Entry 8SI1 (X-ray diffraction, 3.20 A resolution); this record covers chains L and H of the 3 polymer chains in the assembly.

[Chain L]
Name: 16A8 Light Chain
Organism: Homo sapiens
Amino-acid sequence (215 residues; each row starts with the number of its first residue):
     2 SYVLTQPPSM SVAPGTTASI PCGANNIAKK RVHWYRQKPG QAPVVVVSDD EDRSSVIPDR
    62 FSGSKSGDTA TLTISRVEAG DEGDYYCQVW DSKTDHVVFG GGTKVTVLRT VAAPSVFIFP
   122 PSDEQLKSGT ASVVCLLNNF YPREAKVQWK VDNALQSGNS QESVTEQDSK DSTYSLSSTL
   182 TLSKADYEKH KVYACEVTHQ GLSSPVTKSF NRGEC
Not modelled in the structure: 52-57, 214-216
Disulfides: C23-C88

[Chain H]
Name: 16A8 Heavy Chain
Organism: Homo sapiens
Amino-acid sequence (224 residues; numbered 1 to 224; the number before each row is that of its first residue):
     1 QVQLVQSGPD VRKPGATVKV SCQTSGYRFT DYEMNWVRQA PGQGLEWIGL INPHSGDTAY
    61 AQKFQGRVTM TSDTSDSTVY LELSGLTPDD TAVYYCARSQ GTFEVYYFVS WGQGSLVTVS
   121 SASTKGPSVF PLAPSSKSTS GGTAALGCLV KDYFPEPVTV SWNSGALTSG VHTFPAVLQS
   181 SGLYSLSSVV TVPSSSLGTQ TYICNVNHKP SNTKVDKKVE PKSC
Not modelled in the structure: 138-139, 222-224
Disulfides: C22-C96, C148-C204

[Interface between chain L and chain H]
Pairs across the interface - 69 pairs, chain L then chain H:
  K30(L) - E104(H)
  H34(L) - V105(H)
  H34(L) - Y106(H)
  H34(L) - Y107(H)
  Y36(L) - Y107(H)
  Y36(L) - F108(H)  hydrogen bond (side chain-backbone)
  Y36(L) - W111(H)  hydrophobic
  Q38(L) - Q39(H)  hydrogen bond
  Q38(L) - L45(H)
  Q38(L) - Y95(H)
  Q42(L) - Y95(H)
  A43(L) - Y95(H)  hydrophobic
  A43(L) - W111(H)  hydrophobic
  A43(L) - G112(H)
  P44(L) - L45(H)  hydrophobic
  P44(L) - W111(H)
  V46(L) - F108(H)
  D50(L) - V105(H)
  D51(L) - V105(H)
  Y87(L) - Q39(H)  hydrogen bond
  Y87(L) - G44(H)
  Y87(L) - L45(H)
  Q89(L) - Y106(H)  hydrogen bond (side chain-backbone)
  Q89(L) - Y107(H)
  W91(L) - F103(H)
  W91(L) - E104(H)
  W91(L) - Y106(H)  hydrophobic
  S93(L) - E104(H)  hydrogen bond
  H97(L) - W47(H)
  H97(L) - Y60(H)  hydrogen bond (side chain-backbone)
  H97(L) - A61(H)
  H97(L) - Q62(H)  hydrogen bond (side chain-backbone)
  V98(L) - W47(H)
  F100(L) - L45(H)  hydrophobic
  F100(L) - F108(H)  hydrophobic
  F100(L) - W111(H)  hydrophobic
  F118(L) - G142(H)
  F118(L) - A145(H)  hydrophobic
  F120(L) - L132(H)  hydrophobic
  F120(L) - A133(H)
  F120(L) - A145(H)
  F120(L) - L146(H)  hydrophobic
  S123(L) - F130(H)
  S123(L) - P131(H)
  E125(L) - P131(H)
  Q126(L) - F130(H)
  S133(L) - L149(H)
  S133(L) - K151(H)
  V135(L) - L132(H)  hydrophobic
  V135(L) - L149(H)  hydrophobic
  L137(L) - A145(H)  hydrophobic
  L137(L) - F174(H)  hydrophobic
  L137(L) - V189(H)  hydrophobic
  N139(L) - A145(H)
  N139(L) - H172(H)
  N139(L) - T191(H)
  N140(L) - H172(H)
  Q162(L) - V177(H)
  Q162(L) - L178(H)  hydrogen bond (side chain-backbone)
  Q162(L) - Q179(H)
  S164(L) - F174(H)
  S164(L) - P175(H)  hydrogen bond (side chain-backbone)
  V165(L) - P175(H)
  T166(L) - F174(H)
  S176(L) - H172(H)
  S176(L) - F174(H)
  L177(L) - F174(H)
  S178(L) - F174(H)
  S178(L) - S187(H)  hydrogen bond
Also at the interface, not in a pair above, chain L (43 interface residues in all): K31, R32, S49, D96, S116, T131, E163, T182, K209
Also at the interface, not in a pair above, chain H (43 interface residues in all): N35, V37, Q43, V109, P134, G141, T143, A144, K217

[Summary]
The chain L/chain H interface involves 43 residues from each chain, with 10 hydrogen bonds. Among the polar
pairs are Y36(L)-F108(H), Q38(L)-Q39(H) and Y87(L)-Q39(H).
Here chain L is 16A8 Light Chain and chain H is 16A8 Heavy Chain, both from Homo sapiens. Entry 8SI1 (Ara h 6
16A8 complex) was determined by X-ray diffraction together with 8SJ4 from the same study.
